PDB entry 5E3L | X-ray diffraction, 2.66 A resolution | chains B and D of the 4 polymer chains in the assembly

Chain B:
Protein: DNA-binding protein Fis
Source organism: Escherichia coli
UniProtKB: P0A6R3 (FIS_ECOLI); numbering as in UniProt (aligned over 1-98)
Sequence (98 residues; each row starts with the number of its first residue):
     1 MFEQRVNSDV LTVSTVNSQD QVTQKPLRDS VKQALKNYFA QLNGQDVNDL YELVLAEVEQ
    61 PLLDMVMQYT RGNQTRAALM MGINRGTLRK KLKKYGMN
Swiss-Prot annotation at these positions:
  - DNA-binding region: Gln-74 to Lys-93 (H-T-H motif)
  - region: Asn-17 to Gly-44 (Required for the stimulation of HIN-mediated recombination)
From the paper describing this entry:
  - binding site for the 27-nt DNA strand: Gln-74, Thr-75
  - mutagenesis - R71A: decreased binding to F1+/-8G
  - mutagenesis - N73A (140-fold): decreased binding to F1
  - mutagenesis - R71A, T75A: unchanged binding to F1
  - mutagenesis - R71A: decreased binding to F27
  - mutagenesis - R71A: decreased binding to F28

Chain D:
Molecule: 27-nt DNA strand
Sequence (27 nucleotides; each row starts with the number of its first residue):
     1 AAATTGGCTC AAAATTCAAA CCAATTT

Interface between chain B and chain D:
Contacting residue pairs - 8 pairs, chain B then chain D:
  Ile-83(B) with DC17(D), phosphate contact
  Asn-84(B) with DC17(D), hydrogen bond to the phosphate; DA18(D), hydrogen bond to the phosphate
  Arg-85(B) with DA20(D), base contact
  Thr-87(B) with DT16(D), sugar contact; DC17(D), hydrogen bond to the phosphate
  Lys-90(B) with DT15(D), sugar contact; DT16(D), salt bridge to the phosphate
Interface residues without a listed pair, chain B (7 interface residues in all): Gly-82, Lys-91

Overview:
Chain B and chain D form an interface of 7 and 5 residues respectively, with 3 hydrogen bonds and 1 salt
bridge. Among the polar pairs are Asn-84(B)/DC17(D), Asn-84(B)/DA18(D) and Thr-87(B)/DC17(D). From the paper:
a binding site for the 27-nt DNA strand at Gln-74(B) and Thr-75(B); R71A of chain B reduces binding to
F1+/-8G; 3 substitutions were tested in all.
Chain B is DNA-binding protein Fis (Escherichia coli) and chain D is a 27-nt DNA strand; the structure,
Crystal structure of Fis bound to 27bp DNA F1-8G (AAATTGGTTTGAATTTTGAGCCAATTT), was determined by X-ray
diffraction, deposited together with 5DS9, 5DTD, 5E3M, 5E3N and 5E3O.
